5LRI - chains L and M of the 3 polymer chains in the assembly; structure by X-ray diffraction, 2.40 A resolution.

[Chain L]
Molecule: Reaction center protein L chain
Source organism: Rhodobacter sphaeroides (strain ATCC 17023 / 2.4.1 / NCIB 8253 / DSM 158)
UniProt: Q3J1A5 (RCEL_RHOS4); residues 1-281 here correspond to UniProt positions 2-282 (UniProt number = residue number + 1)
Amino-acid sequence (281 residues; row label = number of the first residue in the row):
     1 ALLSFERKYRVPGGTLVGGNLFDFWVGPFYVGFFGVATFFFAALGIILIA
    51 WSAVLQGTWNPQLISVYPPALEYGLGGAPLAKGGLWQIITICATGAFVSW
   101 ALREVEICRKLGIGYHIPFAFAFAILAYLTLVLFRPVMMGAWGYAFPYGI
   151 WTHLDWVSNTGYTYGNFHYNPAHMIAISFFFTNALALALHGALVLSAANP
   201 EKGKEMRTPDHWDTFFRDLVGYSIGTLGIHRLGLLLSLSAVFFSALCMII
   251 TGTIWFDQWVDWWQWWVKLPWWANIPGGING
Construct notes: engineered mutation W212 (Glu213 in Q3J1A5)
Curated features (UniProtKB/Swiss-Prot):
  - binding site ((7R,8Z)-bacteriochlorophyll b): H153, H173
  - binding site (Fe cation): H190, H230
  - binding site (a ubiquinone): F216
Bound ions: Fe ion: H190, H230 (shared with H219(M), E234(M), H266(M) of chain M)
Ligand contacts:
  - bacteriochlorophyll a (BCL), molecule 1: I46, I49, Y128, L131, F146, I150, W151, H153, L154, W156, V157
  - bacteriochlorophyll a (BCL), molecule 2: F97, F121, A124, I125, A127, Y128, L131, W156, V157, S158, T160, G161, Y162, N166, F167, H168, H173, A176, I177, F180, F181, V241, S244, A245, C247, M248
  - bacteriochlorophyll a (BCL), molecule 3: V157, Y162, H168, F181
  - bacteriochlorophyll a (BCL), molecule 4: H168, H173, M174, I177, S178, F181, T182, L185
  - bacteriopheophytin a (BPH), molecule 1: T38, F41, A42, G45, I49, I89, C92, A93, A96, F97, W100, E104, I117, A120, F121, F123, A124, Y128, F146, Y148, G149, I150, H153, F180, S237, L238, V241
  - bacteriopheophytin a (BPH), molecule 2: F181, A184, L185, A188, L189, F216, L219, V220
  - ubiquinone-10 (U10), molecule 1: F29, Y30, V31, G35, T38, F39, W100, R103
  - ubiquinone-10 (U10), molecule 2: P171, I175, S178, F179, T182, L185, L189, H190, L193, V194, W212, D213, F216, V220, Y222, S223, I224, G225, T226, I229, L232, L236, W262, W263

[Chain M]
Molecule: Reaction center protein M chain
Source organism: Rhodobacter sphaeroides (strain ATCC 17023 / 2.4.1 / NCIB 8253 / DSM 158)
UniProt: Q3J1A6 (RCEM_RHOS4); residues 1-307 here correspond to UniProt positions 2-308 (UniProt number = residue number + 1)
Amino-acid sequence (307 residues; row label = number of the first residue in the row):
     1 AEYQNIFSQVQVRGPADLGMTEDVNLANRSGVGPFSTLLGWFGNAQLGPI
    51 YLGSLGVLSLFSGLMWFFTIGIWFWYQAGWNPAVFLRDLFFFSLEPPAPE
   101 YGLSFAAPLKEGGLWLIASFFMFVAVWSWWGRTYLRAQALGMGKHTAWAF
   151 LSAIWLWMVLGFIRPILMGSWSEAVPYGIFSHLDWTNNFSLVHGNLFYNP
   201 FHGLSIAFLYGSALLFAMHGATILAVSRFGGERELEQIADRGTAAERAAL
   251 FWRWTMGFNATMEGIHRWAIWMAVLVTLTGGIGILLSGTVVDNWYVWGQN
   301 HGMAPLN
Not modelled in the structure: 1-2, 303-307
Curated features (UniProtKB/Swiss-Prot):
  - binding site ((7R,8Z)-bacteriochlorophyll b): H182, H202
  - binding site (Fe cation): H219, E234, H266
  - binding site (a ubiquinone): W252
Bound ions: Fe ion: H219, E234, H266 (shared with H190(L), H230(L) of chain L)
Ligand contacts:
  - bacteriochlorophyll a (BCL), molecule 1: W66, F67, L89, F90, M122, W157, L160, V175, I179, H182, L183, W185, T186
  - bacteriochlorophyll a (BCL), molecule 2: W66, M122, V126, F150, A153, I154, L156, W157, L160, W185, T186, N187, F189, S190, N195, L196, F197, H202, S205, I206, L209, Y210, V276, T277, G280, G281, I284
  - bacteriochlorophyll a (BCL), molecule 3: T186, F197, L209, Y210
  - bacteriochlorophyll a (BCL), molecule 4: F197, G203, I206, A207, Y210, G211, L214
  - bacteriopheophytin a (BPH), molecule 1: S59, L60, G63, L64, W66, F67, A125, V126, W129, T133, T146, A149, F150, A153, A273, V274, T277
  - bacteriopheophytin a (BPH), molecule 2: Y210, A213, L214, A217, M218, W252, T255, M256
  - speroidenone (SPN): W66, F67, F68, I70, G71, F74, W75, F85, L89, F105, W115, L116, S119, F120, M122, F123, W157, M158, L160, G161, F162, W171, V175, Y177, G178, I179, H182
  - ubiquinone-10 (U10): L214, L215, M218, H219, T222, I223, A245, A248, A249, W252, M256, F258, N259, A260, T261, M262, I265, W268, M272

[How chain L and chain M interact]
Contacting residue pairs (215; chain L residue first):
  A1(L) - R253(M)  hydrogen bond (backbone-side chain)
  L2(L) - R253(M)
  L3(L) - L250(M)  hydrophobic
  L3(L) - R253(M)
  L3(L) - N259(M)
  F5(L) - R241(M)
  F5(L) - E246(M)
  E6(L) - L250(M)
  E6(L) - R253(M)  salt bridge
  E6(L) - W254(M)  hydrogen bond
  K8(L) - E246(M)  salt bridge
  Y9(L) - T243(M)  hydrogen bond
  Y9(L) - E246(M)  hydrogen bond
  Y9(L) - R247(M)
  Y9(L) - L250(M)  hydrophobic
  Y9(L) - W254(M)
  R10(L) - R253(M)
  R10(L) - W254(M)
  W25(L) - W254(M)
  P28(L) - R253(M)
  P28(L) - W254(M)
  P28(L) - G257(M)
  F29(L) - W254(M)
  F29(L) - T255(M)
  F29(L) - M256(M)
  F29(L) - G257(M)
  Y30(L) - W254(M)  hydrogen bond (backbone-backbone)
  W100(L) - T255(M)
  R103(L) - W254(M)  hydrogen bond (side chain-backbone)
  R103(L) - T255(M)  hydrogen bond (side chain-backbone)
  E104(L) - F251(M)
  E104(L) - T255(M)
  I107(L) - F251(M)  hydrophobic
  I107(L) - W254(M)  hydrophobic
  I107(L) - T255(M)
  C108(L) - F251(M)  hydrophobic
  K110(L) - W254(M)
  L111(L) - R247(M)  hydrogen bond (backbone-side chain)
  L111(L) - L250(M)
  L111(L) - F251(M)
  L111(L) - W254(M)  hydrophobic
  G112(L) - R228(M)  hydrogen bond (backbone-side chain)
  G112(L) - F229(M)
  I113(L) - A225(M)
  I113(L) - V226(M)  hydrophobic
  I113(L) - R228(M)
  I113(L) - F229(M)  hydrophobic
  G114(L) - A225(M)  hydrogen bond (backbone-backbone)
  G114(L) - R228(M)
  H116(L) - Q4(M)  hydrogen bond
  H116(L) - A221(M)
  H116(L) - L224(M)
  H116(L) - A225(M)
  I117(L) - A221(M)  hydrophobic
  I117(L) - T222(M)
  I117(L) - F251(M)  hydrophobic
  I117(L) - W252(M)  hydrophobic
  W151(L) - F197(M)
  L154(L) - F197(M)
  D155(L) - Y198(M)
  S158(L) - F197(M)
  Y162(L) - N187(M)  hydrogen bond
  Y162(L) - L191(M)
  N166(L) - L183(M)
  N166(L) - N187(M)
  H168(L) - L183(M)  hydrogen bond (side chain-backbone)
  H168(L) - T186(M)
  Y169(L) - F180(M)
  Y169(L) - D184(M)  hydrogen bond
  M174(L) - L183(M)  hydrophobic
  F180(L) - L209(M)
  F180(L) - A213(M)  hydrophobic
  N183(L) - S212(M)
  N183(L) - A213(M)  hydrogen bond (side chain-backbone)
  N183(L) - F216(M)
  A184(L) - A273(M)
  A186(L) - F216(M)
  L187(L) - S212(M)
  L187(L) - F216(M)
  L187(L) - A269(M)  hydrophobic
  L187(L) - A273(M)  hydrophobic
  A188(L) - A273(M)
  H190(L) - H219(M)
  H190(L) - E234(M)  salt bridge
  H190(L) - H266(M)  hydrogen bond
  G191(L) - H266(M)
  A192(L) - H145(M)
  A192(L) - T146(M)
  A192(L) - I270(M)  hydrophobic
  L193(L) - T146(M)
  V194(L) - E234(M)
  V194(L) - H266(M)
  L195(L) - H145(M)
  L195(L) - E263(M)
  L195(L) - H266(M)
  L195(L) - R267(M)
  L195(L) - I270(M)  hydrophobic
  S196(L) - M142(M)
  S196(L) - G143(M)  hydrogen bond (backbone-backbone)
  S196(L) - H145(M)
  A197(L) - L235(M)  hydrophobic
  A198(L) - L235(M)  hydrophobic
  N199(L) - G143(M)
  N199(L) - H145(M)
  N199(L) - E263(M)  hydrogen bond
  N199(L) - R267(M)  hydrogen bond
  P200(L) - G141(M)
  P200(L) - G143(M)
  E201(L) - Q138(M)
  E201(L) - G141(M)  hydrogen bond (backbone-backbone)
  E201(L) - M142(M)
  E201(L) - K144(M)  salt bridge
  K204(L) - G141(M)
  M206(L) - L235(M)
  M206(L) - A239(M)  hydrophobic
  R207(L) - E22(M)  salt bridge
  R207(L) - L140(M)  hydrogen bond (side chain-backbone)
  R207(L) - G141(M)
  R207(L) - M142(M)
  R207(L) - L235(M)
  T208(L) - L235(M)
  P209(L) - L235(M)
  D210(L) - M20(M)
  H211(L) - M20(M)
  H211(L) - E22(M)  salt bridge
  H211(L) - L140(M)
  W212(L) - M142(M)  hydrophobic
  W212(L) - L235(M)  hydrophobic
  T214(L) - G19(M)
  T214(L) - M20(M)  hydrogen bond (side chain-backbone)
  T214(L) - R29(M)
  T214(L) - L140(M)
  F215(L) - T133(M)
  F215(L) - A137(M)
  F215(L) - L140(M)  hydrophobic
  F215(L) - M142(M)  hydrophobic
  F215(L) - T146(M)
  R217(L) - Q46(M)
  R217(L) - G48(M)
  R217(L) - P49(M)
  R217(L) - I50(M)
  R217(L) - Y51(M)
  D218(L) - V24(M)
  D218(L) - R29(M)  salt bridge
  D218(L) - I50(M)
  D218(L) - Y51(M)  hydrogen bond (backbone-backbone)
  D218(L) - R132(M)  hydrogen bond (backbone-side chain)
  L219(L) - W129(M)
  L219(L) - R132(M)  hydrogen bond (backbone-side chain)
  L219(L) - T133(M)
  V220(L) - I50(M)
  V220(L) - W129(M)  hydrophobic
  G221(L) - L47(M)
  G221(L) - G48(M)  hydrogen bond (backbone-backbone)
  G221(L) - P49(M)
  G221(L) - I50(M)
  Y222(L) - L39(M)  hydrophobic
  Y222(L) - G43(M)
  Y222(L) - N44(M)  hydrogen bond (side chain-backbone)
  Y222(L) - Q46(M)
  Y222(L) - L47(M)  hydrophobic
  S223(L) - N44(M)
  I224(L) - G43(M)
  I224(L) - N44(M)  hydrogen bond (backbone-backbone)
  G225(L) - N44(M)  hydrogen bond (backbone-side chain)
  T226(L) - E232(M)  hydrogen bond (side chain-backbone)
  L227(L) - N5(M)
  G228(L) - F42(M)
  I229(L) - F216(M)
  H230(L) - H219(M)  hydrogen bond
  H230(L) - G220(M)
  H230(L) - I223(M)
  H230(L) - L224(M)
  H230(L) - E234(M)  salt bridge
  R231(L) - Y3(M)
  R231(L) - N5(M)  hydrogen bond (side chain-backbone)
  R231(L) - I6(M)  hydrogen bond (side chain-backbone)
  R231(L) - F7(M)
  R231(L) - S8(M)  hydrogen bond
  R231(L) - W41(M)
  R231(L) - F42(M)  hydrogen bond (side chain-backbone)
  R231(L) - L224(M)
  L232(L) - F42(M)
  G233(L) - F216(M)
  L234(L) - A217(M)
  L234(L) - L224(M)  hydrophobic
  L235(L) - F42(M)  hydrophobic
  S237(L) - A213(M)  hydrogen bond (side chain-backbone)
  S237(L) - A217(M)
  W263(L) - F90(M)  hydrophobic
  W263(L) - F180(M)  hydrophobic
  W266(L) - L86(M)  hydrogen bond (side chain-backbone)
  W266(L) - R87(M)  hydrogen bond (side chain-backbone)
  V267(L) - R87(M)
  V267(L) - F91(M)  hydrophobic
  W272(L) - A83(M)
  W272(L) - L86(M)  hydrophobic
  W272(L) - R87(M)  hydrogen bond (backbone-side chain)
  A273(L) - R87(M)  hydrogen bond (backbone-side chain)
  I275(L) - N81(M)
  I275(L) - A83(M)  hydrophobic
  I275(L) - V84(M)  hydrophobic
  I275(L) - R87(M)  hydrogen bond (backbone-side chain)
  P276(L) - V84(M)
  G277(L) - R87(M)  hydrogen bond (backbone-side chain)
  G278(L) - Q77(M)
  G278(L) - V84(M)
  G278(L) - D88(M)
  I279(L) - D88(M)  hydrogen bond (backbone-side chain)
  I279(L) - F91(M)  hydrophobic
  I279(L) - F92(M)  hydrophobic
  N280(L) - R87(M)
  N280(L) - D88(M)  hydrogen bond (backbone-side chain)
  N280(L) - F91(M)
  G281(L) - R87(M)
Interface residues without a listed pair, chain L (98 interface residues in all): S4, A120, V157, F181, L189
Interface residues without a listed pair, chain M (100 interface residues in all): D17, A78, R136, A149, N195, L215, M218, I238, A249, M272

[Summary]
Chain L and chain M form an interface of 98 and 100 residues respectively; the contacts include 44 hydrogen
bonds and 8 salt bridges. Polar pairs include E6(L)-R253(M), K8(L)-E246(M) and H190(L)-E234(M).
Here chain L is Reaction center protein L chain and chain M is Reaction center protein M chain, both from
Rhodobacter sphaeroides (strain ATCC 17023 / 2.4.1 / NCIB 8253 / DSM 158). Entry 5LRI (Photosynthetic reaction
center mutant with GLUL212 replaced with trp (chain L, EL212W)) was determined by X-ray diffraction, deposited
together with 5LSE.
